2R35 - chains C and D of the 4 polymer chains in the assembly; structure by X-ray diffraction, 2.08 A resolution.

[Chain C]
Protein: Insulin
Source organism: Homo sapiens
Notes: fragment: Insulin A chain
Reference sequence: P01308 (INS_HUMAN); residues 0-21 here correspond to UniProt positions 89-110 (UniProt number = residue number + 89)
Sequence (22 residues; each row starts with the number of its first residue; numbering starts at 0):
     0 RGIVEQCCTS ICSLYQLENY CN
Not modelled in the structure: 0
Cystine bridges: Cys6-Cys11

[Chain D]
Protein: Insulin
Source organism: Homo sapiens
Notes: fragment: Insulin B chain
Reference sequence: P01308 (INS_HUMAN); residues 1-30 here correspond to UniProt positions 25-54 (UniProt number = residue number + 24)
Sequence (30 residues; row label = number of the first residue in the row):
     1 FVNQHLCGSH LVEALYLVCG ERGFFYTPKT

[Interface between chain C and chain D]
Disulfides between the chains: Cys7(C)-Cys7(D), Cys20(C)-Cys19(D)
Pairs across the interface - 35 pairs, chain C then chain D:
  Ile2(C) with Leu15(D), hydrophobic; Tyr26(D), hydrophobic; Thr27(D)
  Val3(C) with Tyr26(D)
  Glu4(C) with Pro28(D); Thr30(D)
  Cys6(C) with His5(D); Leu6(D); Leu11(D), hydrophobic
  Cys7(C) with His5(D), hydrogen bond (backbone-side chain); Cys7(D), disulfide
  Thr8(C) with His5(D)
  Ser9(C) with Gln4(D); His5(D)
  Ile10(C) with Asn3(D); Gln4(D)
  Cys11(C) with Asn3(D); Gln4(D)
  Leu13(C) with Phe1(D), hydrophobic; Val18(D)
  Leu16(C) with Ala14(D); Leu15(D); Val18(D), hydrophobic
  Glu17(C) with Val18(D); Arg22(D), salt bridge
  Asn18(C) with Phe25(D)
  Tyr19(C) with Leu15(D), hydrophobic; Phe24(D); Phe25(D), hydrogen bond (backbone-backbone)
  Cys20(C) with Cys19(D), disulfide; Arg22(D); Gly23(D)
  Asn21(C) with Arg22(D); Gly23(D), hydrogen bond (backbone-backbone); Phe24(D)
Also at the interface, not in a pair above, chain C (17 interface residues in all): Ser12

[Overview]
17 residues of chain C and 19 residues of chain D are in contact, with 2 disulfide bonds, 3 hydrogen bonds and
1 salt bridge. Among the polar pairs are Glu17(C)-Arg22(D), Cys7(C)-His5(D) and Tyr19(C)-Phe25(D).
Here chain C is Insulin and chain D is Insulin, both from Homo sapiens. Entry 2R35 (Crystal structure of RB
human arg-insulin) was determined by X-ray diffraction together with 2R34 and 2R36 from the same study.
